Entry 5OC3 (X-ray diffraction, 2.15 A resolution); this record covers chain A.

Chain A:
Name: Fructosyl amine:oxygen oxidoreductase
From: Neosartorya fumigata
UniProtKB: O42629 (O42629_ASPFM); numbering as in UniProt (aligned over 1-445)
Amino-acid sequence (461 residues; numbered -15 to 445; the number before each row is that of its first residue; numbers below 1 keep their minus sign (His-15 is residue -15)):
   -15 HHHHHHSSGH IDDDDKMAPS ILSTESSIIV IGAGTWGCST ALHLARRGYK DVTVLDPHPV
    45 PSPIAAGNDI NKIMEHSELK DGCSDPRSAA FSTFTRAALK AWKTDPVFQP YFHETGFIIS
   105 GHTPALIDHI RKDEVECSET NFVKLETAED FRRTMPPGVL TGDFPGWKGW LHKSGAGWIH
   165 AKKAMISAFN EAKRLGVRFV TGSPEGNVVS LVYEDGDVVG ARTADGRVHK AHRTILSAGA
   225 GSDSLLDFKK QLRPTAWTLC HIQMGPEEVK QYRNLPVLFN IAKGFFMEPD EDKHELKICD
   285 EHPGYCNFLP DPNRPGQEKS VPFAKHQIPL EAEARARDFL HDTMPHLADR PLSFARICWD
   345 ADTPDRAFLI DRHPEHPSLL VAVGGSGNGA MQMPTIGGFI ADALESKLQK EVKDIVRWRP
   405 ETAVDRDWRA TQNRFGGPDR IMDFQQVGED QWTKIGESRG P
Disordered / not traced: -15 to 1, 443-445
Construct notes: expression tag (-15 to 0); engineered mutation Cys67 (Ser in O42629), Cys121 (Pro in O42629)
Cystine bridges: Cys67-Cys121
Small-molecule neighbours: FAD (flavin-adenine dinucleotide): Ile15, Gly16, Ala17, Gly18, Thr19, Trp20, Gly21, Leu39, Asp40, Pro41, His42, Ser46, Ile48, Ala49, Ala50, Gly51, Lys56, Ile57, Gly190, Asn191, Val192, Ser221, Ala222, Gly223, Gly225, Leu229, Trp241, Thr242, Cys283, Cys342, Trp343, Asp344, Gly369, Ser370, Gly371, Asn372, Gly373, Ala374, Met375
From the paper describing this entry:
  - mutagenesis - S67C/P121C: increased stability
  - mutagenesis - H106C/G150C: decreased catalytic activity

Summary:
Bound to chain A: flavin-adenine dinucleotide. From the paper: S67C/P121C increase stability; H106C/G150C
reduce catalytic activity.
Chain A is Fructosyl amine:oxygen oxidoreductase (Neosartorya fumigata); the structure, Crystal structure of
Ser67Cys/Pro121Cys Amadoriase I mutant from Aspergillus Fumigatus, was determined by X-ray diffraction,
deposited together with 5OC2.
